Entry 6RQO (X-ray diffraction, 2.00 A resolution); this record covers chain A.

# Chain A
Molecule: Bacteriorhodopsin
Source organism: Halobacterium salinarum (strain ATCC 700922 / JCM 11081 / NRC-1)
UniProtKB: P02945 (BACR_HALSA); residues 5-227 here correspond to UniProt positions 18-240 (UniProt number = residue number + 13)
Sequence (223 residues; numbered 5 to 227; the number before each row is that of its first residue):
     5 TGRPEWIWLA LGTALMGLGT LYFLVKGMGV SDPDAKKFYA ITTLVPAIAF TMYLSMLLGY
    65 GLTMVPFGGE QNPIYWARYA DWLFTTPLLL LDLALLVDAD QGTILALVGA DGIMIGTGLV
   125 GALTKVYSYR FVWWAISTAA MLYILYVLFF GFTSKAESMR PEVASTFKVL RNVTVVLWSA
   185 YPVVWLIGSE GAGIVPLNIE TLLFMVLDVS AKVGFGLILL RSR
Curated features (UniProtKB/Swiss-Prot):
  - site: Asp-85 (Primary proton acceptor)
  - modified residue: Lys-216 (N6-(retinylidene)lysine)
Covalently attached groups: retinal (RET) linked to Lys-216
Ligand contacts: retinal (RET): Tyr-83, Trp-86, Thr-89, Thr-90, Leu-93, Met-118, Ile-119, Gly-122, Trp-138, Ser-141, Thr-142, Met-145, Trp-182, Tyr-185, Pro-186, Trp-189, Phe-208, Asp-212, Ala-215
From the paper describing this entry:
  - conformationally variable residues: Arg-82

# In short
Retinal is covalently linked to Lys-216. The paper reports conformational variability at Arg-82.
Chain A is Bacteriorhodopsin (Halobacterium salinarum (strain ATCC 700922 / JCM 11081 / NRC-1)); the
structure, Steady-state-SMX activated state structure of bacteriorhodopsin, was determined by X-ray
diffraction, deposited together with 6RNJ, 6RPH and 6RQP.
